PDB entry 8ASV | electron microscopy, 4.35 A resolution (low resolution: residue-level contacts below are approximate; hydrogen-bond / salt-bridge calls are withheld) | chains G and I of the 10 polymer chains in the assembly

# Chain G
Name: Elongator complex protein 4
Source organism: Saccharomyces cerevisiae
UniProtKB: Q02884 (ELP4_YEAST); residues 1-456 here = UniProt positions 1-456
Sequence (456 residues; numbered 1 to 456; the number before each row is that of its first residue):
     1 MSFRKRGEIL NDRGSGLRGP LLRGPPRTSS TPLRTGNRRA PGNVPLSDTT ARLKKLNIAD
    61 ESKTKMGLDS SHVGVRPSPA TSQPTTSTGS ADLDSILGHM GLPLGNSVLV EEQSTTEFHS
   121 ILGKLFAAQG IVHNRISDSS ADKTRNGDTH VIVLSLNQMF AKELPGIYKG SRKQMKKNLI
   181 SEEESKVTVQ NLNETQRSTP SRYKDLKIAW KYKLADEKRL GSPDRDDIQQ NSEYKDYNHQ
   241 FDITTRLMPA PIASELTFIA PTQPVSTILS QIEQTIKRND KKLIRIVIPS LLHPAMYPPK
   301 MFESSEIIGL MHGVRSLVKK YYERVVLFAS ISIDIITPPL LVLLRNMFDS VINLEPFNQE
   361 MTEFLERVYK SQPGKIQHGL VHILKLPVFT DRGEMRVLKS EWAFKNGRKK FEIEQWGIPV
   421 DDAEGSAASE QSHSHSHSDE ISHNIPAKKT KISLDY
Unresolved in the structure: 1-66, 177-230, 417-456
Curated features (UniProtKB/Swiss-Prot):
  - modified residue: Arg-13 (Omega-N-methylarginine), Ser-222 (Phosphoserine)
From the paper describing this entry:
  - mutagenesis - Y369A/S371A, Q372A/K375A, E401A: unchanged catalytic activity

# Chain I
Name: Elongator complex protein 6
Source organism: Saccharomyces cerevisiae
UniProtKB: Q04868 (ELP6_YEAST); residue numbers follow UniProt; this construct covers 1-273
Sequence (273 residues; each row starts with the number of its first residue):
     1 MGSVQRQDLV LFSDQSVLPA HFFQDSNSHN LFFITHQSCT QPLWMINALV ETHVLGSPSS
    61 LNESSSSMLP SSTRSHAVLA SFIHEQNYFT NSLNKLKIPS NNYNVLDFLS DFIVNNIHNK
   121 PRDKILSDVL AKFSAAIQNN PTDTIVIIEQ PELLLSLVSG LTCSELNNKF ITPLLRQCKV
   181 LIIVSNSDIF NIDEYDASVH SSNLQNFYKS SFIKSMINLN LNPLKTGFAK DVTGSLHVCR
   241 GGAPIATSNT SLHVVENEYL YLNEKESTKL FYR
Unresolved in the structure: 1-4
From the paper describing this entry:
  - mutagenesis - T226A/F228A/K230A: decreased catalytic activity

# How chain G and chain I interact
Pairs across the interface (35; chain G residue first):
  Ser-266(G) / Asn-115(I)
  Ser-305(G) / Ser-156(I)
  Ile-308(G) / Ser-156(I)
  Ile-308(G) / Leu-157(I)
  Gly-309(G) / Ile-113(I)
  His-312(G) / Phe-82(I)
  His-312(G) / Phe-108(I)
  His-312(G) / Leu-109(I)
  His-312(G) / Ile-113(I)
  Arg-315(G) / Ile-83(I)
  Arg-315(G) / His-84(I)
  Ser-316(G) / Leu-109(I)
  Ser-316(G) / Ser-110(I)
  Lys-319(G) / Glu-85(I)
  Lys-319(G) / Asn-87(I)
  Lys-320(G) / Asn-87(I)
  Tyr-322(G) / Asn-87(I)
  Pro-338(G) / Ile-192(I)
  Pro-339(G) / Tyr-195(I)
  Pro-339(G) / Ser-201(I)
  Val-342(G) / Asp-188(I)
  Val-342(G) / Ile-192(I)
  Asn-346(G) / Ser-38(I)
  Asn-346(G) / Asn-186(I)
  Thr-390(G) / Gln-41(I)
  Arg-392(G) / Asn-263(I)
  Arg-392(G) / Lys-265(I)
  Arg-392(G) / Glu-266(I)
  Gly-393(G) / Asn-263(I)
  Glu-394(G) / Cys-39(I)
  Glu-394(G) / Asn-263(I)
  Glu-394(G) / Glu-264(I)
  Met-395(G) / Cys-39(I)
  Met-395(G) / Pro-223(I)
  Met-395(G) / Phe-228(I)
Also at the interface, not in a pair above, chain G (25 interface residues in all): Leu-269, Ser-304, Gly-313, Met-347, Asp-391, Val-397
Also at the interface, not in a pair above, chain I (33 interface residues in all): Thr-40, Leu-43, Asn-91, Asp-111, Val-114, Leu-153, Thr-233

# In short
Chain G and chain I form an interface of 25 and 33 residues respectively. The paper reports that
T226A/F228A/K230A of chain I reduce catalytic activity; Y369A/S371A, Q372A/K375A and E401A of chain G leave
catalytic activity unchanged.
Chain G is Elongator complex protein 4 and chain I is Elongator complex protein 6, both from Saccharomyces
cerevisiae; the structure, Cryo-EM structure of yeast Elongator complex, was determined by electron
microscopy, deposited together with 8ASW, 8AT6 and 8AVG.
